PDB entry 9BXO | electron microscopy, 3.00 A resolution | chains B and D of the 6 polymer chains in the assembly

Chain B (and D):
Name: Microtubule-associated protein tau
Source organism: Homo sapiens
Notes: chain D of this document is another copy of the same molecule, construct and numbering; everything in this record applies to it too
Reference sequence: P10636 (TAU_HUMAN), isoform P10636-7; residues 304-380 here correspond to UniProt positions 275-351 (UniProt number = residue number - 29)
Sequence (77 residues; numbered 304 to 380; the number before each row is that of its first residue):
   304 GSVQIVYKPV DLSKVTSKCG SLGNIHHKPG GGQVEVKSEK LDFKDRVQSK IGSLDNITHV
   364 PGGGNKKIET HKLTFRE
Reported in the primary citation:
  - self-association interface (contacts with another copy of this molecule): Pro312 to Lys321

How chain B and chain D interact:
Pairs across the interface (181; chain B residue first):
  Gly304(B) - Gly304(D)
  Ser305(B) - Gly304(D)
  Ser305(B) - Ser305(D)
  Ser305(B) - Val306(D)  hydrogen bond (backbone-backbone)
  Val306(B) - Val306(D)
  Val306(B) - Phe378(D)  hydrophobic
  Gln307(B) - Val306(D)  hydrogen bond (backbone-backbone)
  Gln307(B) - Gln307(D)
  Gln307(B) - Ile308(D)  hydrogen bond (backbone-backbone)
  Ile308(B) - Ile308(D)
  Ile308(B) - Leu376(D)  hydrophobic
  Ile308(B) - Phe378(D)  hydrophobic
  Val309(B) - Ile308(D)  hydrogen bond (backbone-backbone)
  Val309(B) - Val309(D)
  Val309(B) - Tyr310(D)  hydrogen bond (backbone-backbone)
  Val309(B) - Lys311(D)
  Tyr310(B) - Tyr310(D)  hydrophobic
  Tyr310(B) - His374(D)
  Tyr310(B) - Leu376(D)  hydrophobic
  Lys311(B) - Tyr310(D)  hydrogen bond (backbone-backbone)
  Lys311(B) - Lys311(D)
  Pro312(B) - Tyr310(D)
  Pro312(B) - Pro312(D)
  Val313(B) - Pro312(D)  hydrogen bond (backbone-backbone)
  Val313(B) - Val313(D)
  Val313(B) - Asp314(D)  hydrogen bond (backbone-backbone)
  Asp314(B) - Asp314(D)
  Asp314(B) - Lys370(D)  salt bridge
  Leu315(B) - Asp314(D)  hydrogen bond (backbone-backbone)
  Leu315(B) - Leu315(D)  hydrophobic
  Ser316(B) - Asp314(D)  hydrogen bond
  Ser316(B) - Ser316(D)
  Ser316(B) - Lys370(D)  hydrogen bond
  Lys317(B) - Ser316(D)  hydrogen bond (backbone-backbone)
  Lys317(B) - Lys317(D)
  Lys317(B) - Val318(D)  hydrogen bond (backbone-backbone)
  Val318(B) - Val318(D)
  Val318(B) - Asn368(D)
  Val318(B) - Lys370(D)
  Thr319(B) - Val318(D)  hydrogen bond (backbone-backbone)
  Thr319(B) - Thr319(D)
  Thr319(B) - Ser320(D)  hydrogen bond (backbone-backbone)
  Thr319(B) - Asn368(D)  hydrogen bond (backbone-side chain)
  Ser320(B) - Ser320(D)
  Ser320(B) - Gly366(D)
  Ser320(B) - Asn368(D)
  Lys321(B) - Ser320(D)  hydrogen bond (backbone-backbone)
  Lys321(B) - Lys321(D)
  Lys321(B) - Cys322(D)  hydrogen bond (backbone-backbone)
  Cys322(B) - Cys322(D)
  Cys322(B) - Leu325(D)  hydrophobic
  Cys322(B) - Gly365(D)
  Gly323(B) - Cys322(D)  hydrogen bond (backbone-backbone)
  Gly323(B) - Gly323(D)  hydrogen bond (backbone-backbone)
  Ser324(B) - Gly323(D)  hydrogen bond (backbone-backbone)
  Ser324(B) - Ser324(D)
  Ser324(B) - Leu325(D)  hydrogen bond (backbone-backbone)
  Leu325(B) - Leu325(D)  hydrophobic
  Leu325(B) - Gly326(D)
  Asn327(B) - Gly326(D)
  Asn327(B) - Asn327(D)  hydrogen bond (side chain-backbone)
  Asn327(B) - Ile328(D)  hydrogen bond (backbone-backbone)
  Ile328(B) - Ile328(D)
  Ile328(B) - Thr361(D)
  Ile328(B) - Val363(D)  hydrophobic
  His329(B) - Ile328(D)  hydrogen bond (backbone-backbone)
  His329(B) - His329(D)
  His329(B) - His330(D)  hydrogen bond (backbone-backbone)
  His330(B) - His330(D)
  His330(B) - Asn359(D)
  His330(B) - Thr361(D)
  Lys331(B) - His330(D)  hydrogen bond (backbone-backbone)
  Lys331(B) - Lys331(D)
  Pro332(B) - His330(D)
  Pro332(B) - Pro332(D)
  Pro332(B) - Asn359(D)
  Gly333(B) - Pro332(D)  hydrogen bond (backbone-backbone)
  Gly333(B) - Gly334(D)
  Gly334(B) - Gly334(D)
  Gly335(B) - Gly335(D)
  Gly335(B) - Leu357(D)
  Gln336(B) - Gly335(D)  hydrogen bond (backbone-backbone)
  Gln336(B) - Gln336(D)
  Gln336(B) - Val337(D)  hydrogen bond (backbone-backbone)
  Gln336(B) - Leu357(D)
  Val337(B) - Val337(D)
  Val337(B) - Gly355(D)
  Val337(B) - Leu357(D)  hydrophobic
  Glu338(B) - Val337(D)  hydrogen bond (backbone-backbone)
  Glu338(B) - Glu338(D)
  Glu338(B) - Val339(D)  hydrogen bond (backbone-backbone)
  Val339(B) - Val339(D)
  Val339(B) - Ile354(D)  hydrophobic
  Val339(B) - Gly355(D)
  Lys340(B) - Val339(D)  hydrogen bond (backbone-backbone)
  Lys340(B) - Lys340(D)
  Lys340(B) - Ser341(D)  hydrogen bond (backbone-backbone)
  Ser341(B) - Ser341(D)
  Ser341(B) - Leu344(D)
  Glu342(B) - Ser341(D)
  Glu342(B) - Glu342(D)  hydrogen bond (backbone-backbone)
  Lys343(B) - Glu342(D)  hydrogen bond (backbone-backbone)
  Lys343(B) - Lys343(D)
  Lys343(B) - Leu344(D)  hydrogen bond (backbone-backbone)
  Leu344(B) - Leu344(D)
  Asp345(B) - Leu344(D)  hydrogen bond (backbone-backbone)
  Asp345(B) - Asp345(D)
  Asp345(B) - Phe346(D)  hydrogen bond (backbone-backbone)
  Phe346(B) - Phe346(D)  hydrophobic
  Lys347(B) - Phe346(D)  hydrogen bond (backbone-backbone)
  Lys347(B) - Asp348(D)
  Asp348(B) - Asp348(D)
  Arg349(B) - Asp348(D)  hydrogen bond (backbone-backbone)
  Arg349(B) - Arg349(D)
  Arg349(B) - Val350(D)
  Val350(B) - Phe346(D)  hydrophobic
  Val350(B) - Lys347(D)
  Val350(B) - Asp348(D)  hydrogen bond (backbone-backbone)
  Val350(B) - Val350(D)
  Gln351(B) - Val350(D)  hydrogen bond (backbone-backbone)
  Gln351(B) - Gln351(D)
  Gln351(B) - Ser352(D)  hydrogen bond (backbone-backbone)
  Ser352(B) - Ser352(D)
  Lys353(B) - Ser352(D)  hydrogen bond (backbone-backbone)
  Lys353(B) - Lys353(D)
  Lys353(B) - Ile354(D)  hydrogen bond (backbone-backbone)
  Ile354(B) - Ile354(D)  hydrophobic
  Gly355(B) - Ile354(D)  hydrogen bond (backbone-backbone)
  Ser356(B) - Gly355(D)
  Ser356(B) - Ser356(D)
  Ser356(B) - Leu357(D)  hydrogen bond (backbone-backbone)
  Leu357(B) - Leu357(D)
  Asp358(B) - Leu357(D)  hydrogen bond (backbone-backbone)
  Asp358(B) - Asp358(D)
  Asp358(B) - Asn359(D)  hydrogen bond (backbone-backbone)
  Asn359(B) - Asn359(D)  hydrogen bond
  Ile360(B) - Asn359(D)  hydrogen bond (backbone-backbone)
  Ile360(B) - Ile360(D)
  Ile360(B) - Thr361(D)  hydrogen bond (backbone-backbone)
  Thr361(B) - Thr361(D)
  His362(B) - Thr361(D)  hydrogen bond (backbone-backbone)
  His362(B) - His362(D)  hydrogen bond
  His362(B) - Val363(D)  hydrogen bond (backbone-backbone)
  Val363(B) - Val363(D)
  Pro364(B) - Val363(D)
  Pro364(B) - Pro364(D)
  Pro364(B) - Gly365(D)  hydrogen bond (backbone-backbone)
  Gly365(B) - Gly365(D)
  Gly366(B) - Pro364(D)
  Gly366(B) - Gly365(D)
  Gly366(B) - Gly366(D)  hydrogen bond (backbone-backbone)
  Gly366(B) - Gly367(D)  hydrogen bond (backbone-backbone)
  Gly367(B) - Gly367(D)
  Asn368(B) - Gly366(D)
  Asn368(B) - Gly367(D)
  Asn368(B) - Asn368(D)  hydrogen bond
  Lys369(B) - Asn368(D)  hydrogen bond (backbone-backbone)
  Lys369(B) - Lys369(D)
  Lys369(B) - Lys370(D)  hydrogen bond (backbone-backbone)
  Lys370(B) - Lys370(D)
  Ile371(B) - Lys370(D)  hydrogen bond (backbone-backbone)
  Ile371(B) - Ile371(D)
  Ile371(B) - Glu372(D)  hydrogen bond (backbone-backbone)
  Glu372(B) - Glu372(D)
  Glu372(B) - His374(D)  salt bridge
  Thr373(B) - Glu372(D)  hydrogen bond (backbone-backbone)
  Thr373(B) - Thr373(D)
  Thr373(B) - His374(D)
  His374(B) - His374(D)  hydrogen bond
  Lys375(B) - His374(D)  hydrogen bond (backbone-backbone)
  Lys375(B) - Lys375(D)
  Lys375(B) - Leu376(D)  hydrogen bond (backbone-backbone)
  Leu376(B) - Leu376(D)  hydrophobic
  Thr377(B) - Leu376(D)  hydrogen bond (backbone-backbone)
  Thr377(B) - Thr377(D)
  Thr377(B) - Phe378(D)  hydrogen bond (backbone-backbone)
  Phe378(B) - Phe378(D)  hydrophobic
  Arg379(B) - Phe378(D)  hydrogen bond (backbone-backbone)
  Arg379(B) - Arg379(D)
  Arg379(B) - Glu380(D)  hydrogen bond (backbone-backbone)
  Glu380(B) - Glu380(D)
Other interface residues (no listed pair), chain B (77 interface residues in all): Gly326
Other interface residues (no listed pair), chain D (77 interface residues in all): Gly333

Overview:
Chain B and chain D each contribute 77 residues to their interface; the contacts include 72 hydrogen bonds and
2 salt bridges. Among the polar pairs are Asp314(B)-Lys370(D), Glu372(B)-His374(D) and Ser316(B)-Asp314(D).
The paper reports a self-association interface involving Pro312(B).
Chain B and chain D are both Microtubule-associated protein tau (Homo sapiens); the structure, Straight
Filament of tau amyloids found in Down Syndrome individuals, was determined by electron microscopy (same
publication as 9BXI, 9BXQ and 9BXR).
